7DRP - chains A and E of the 3 polymer chains in the assembly; structure by X-ray diffraction, 2.98 A resolution.

Chain A:
Molecule: ATP-grasp domain-containing protein
From: Plesiocystis pacifica SIR-1
UniProtKB: A6G4D7 (A6G4D7_9DELT); numbering as in UniProt (aligned over 1-314)
Sequence (334 residues; numbered -19 to 314; the number before each row is that of its first residue; numbers below 1 keep their minus sign (Met-19 is residue -19)):
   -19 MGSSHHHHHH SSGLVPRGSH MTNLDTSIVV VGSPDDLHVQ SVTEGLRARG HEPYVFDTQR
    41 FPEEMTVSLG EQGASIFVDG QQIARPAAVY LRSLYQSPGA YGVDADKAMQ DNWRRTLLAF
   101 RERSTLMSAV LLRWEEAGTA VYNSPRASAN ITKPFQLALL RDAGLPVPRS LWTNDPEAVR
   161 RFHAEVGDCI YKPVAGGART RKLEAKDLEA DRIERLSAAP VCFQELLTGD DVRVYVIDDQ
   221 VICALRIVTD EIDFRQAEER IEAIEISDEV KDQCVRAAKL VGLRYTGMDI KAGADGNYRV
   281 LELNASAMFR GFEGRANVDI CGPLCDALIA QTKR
Disordered / not traced: -19 to 2
Construct notes: expression tag (-19 to 0)
Ion coordination: Mg2+ site 1: Asp269, Glu282 (together with ADP); Mg2+ site 2: Glu282, Asn284 (together with ADP)
Residues lining bound ligands: ADP (adenosine-5'-diphosphate): Lys133, Pro148, Ile170, Lys172, Ala178, Thr180, Gln204, Glu205, Leu206, Leu207, Asp211, Asp269, Lys271, Leu281, Glu282
From the paper describing this entry:
  - mutagenesis - R213A: decreased catalytic activity
  - mutagenesis - R101A: unchanged catalytic activity
  - specificity-determining residues: Arg213 (proposed by the authors, not directly observed)
  - mutagenesis - L196A (>64-fold), F203A (>64-fold): decreased catalytic activity with PsnA214-38, Precursor peptide, phospho-mimic (chain E)
  - catalytic residues: Arg213 (proposed by the authors, not directly observed)

Chain E:
Molecule: PsnA214-38, Precursor peptide, phospho-mimic
UniProtKB: A6GH40 (A6GH40_9DELT); residues 1-25 here correspond to UniProt positions 14-38 (UniProt number = residue number + 13)
Sequence (25 residues; numbered 1 to 25; the number before each row is that of its first residue):
     1 LFIEDLGKVT GGKGGPYTTL AIGEE
Disordered / not traced: 9-18
Modified / non-standard residues: Glu24 ((2S)-2-azanyl-6,6-bis(fluoranyl)-5-oxidanylidene-6-phosphono-hexanoic acid; DV9)
From the paper describing this entry:
  - mutagenesis - T18A, T19A: decreased catalytic activity with ATP-grasp domain-containing protein (chain A)

Chain A / chain E interface:
Contacting residue pairs (33):
  Arg72(A) with Gly23(E); Glu24(E), hydrogen bond (side chain-backbone)
  Ser77(A) with Ile22(E)
  Gly79(A) with Ala21(E); Ile22(E)
  Ala80(A) with Ala21(E)
  Tyr81(A) with Ala21(E), hydrophobic; Glu24(E)
  Tyr171(A) with Phe2(E), hydrophobic
  Lys172(A) with Ile3(E)
  Pro173(A) with Ile3(E)
  Gly177(A) with Leu6(E); Leu20(E)
  Ala178(A) with Ile3(E), hydrophobic; Leu6(E), hydrophobic
  Arg181(A) with Asp5(E), salt bridge
  Asp187(A) with Phe2(E)
  Arg192(A) with Phe2(E), hydrogen bond (side chain-backbone)
  Ile193(A) with Phe2(E), hydrophobic
  Arg195(A) with Leu1(E); Phe2(E)
  Leu196(A) with Phe2(E), hydrophobic
  Val201(A) with Phe2(E), hydrophobic; Ile3(E), hydrophobic
  Phe203(A) with Phe2(E), hydrophobic
  Arg213(A) with Glu25(E), salt bridge
  Asn284(A) with Glu25(E)
  Ala285(A) with Glu25(E)
  Ser286(A) with Glu24(E); Glu25(E), hydrogen bond (backbone-backbone)
  Ala287(A) with Glu25(E)
  Met288(A) with Glu24(E); Glu25(E), hydrogen bond (backbone-side chain)
Interface residues without a listed pair, chain A (29 interface residues in all): Gly176, Arg179, Leu183, Ala198, Ala199
The authors on this interface:
  - pairs named by the authors: Phe203(A)-Phe2(E), Arg213(A)-Glu25(E), Asp5(E)-Arg181(A)
  - hot spots on chain A (mutagenesis) - L196A (4-5-fold), F203A (4-5-fold): decreased binding to PsnA214-38, Precursor peptide, phospho-mimic (chain E)
  - hot spots on chain A (mutagenesis) - R72A, R101A, R213A: decreased binding to CP
  - hot spots on chain E (mutagenesis) - F2A: decreased binding to ATP-grasp domain-containing protein (chain A)

Overview:
Chain A and chain E form an interface of 29 and 11 residues respectively; the contacts include 4 hydrogen
bonds and 2 salt bridges. Polar pairs include Arg181(A)-Asp5(E), Arg213(A)-Glu25(E) and Arg72(A)-Glu24(E). The
paper describes contacts between Phe203(A) and Phe2(E), Arg213(A) and Glu25(E) and Asp5(E) and Arg181(A). The
paper reports the catalytic residue Arg213(A); R72A, R101A and R213A of chain A reduce binding to CP; 8
substitutions were tested in all.
Here chain A is ATP-grasp domain-containing protein (Plesiocystis pacifica SIR-1) and chain E is PsnA214-38,
Precursor peptide, phospho-mimic. Entry 7DRP (Structure of ATP-grasp ligase PsnB complexed with phosphomimetic
variant of minimal precursor, Mg, and ADP) was determined by X-ray diffraction together with 7DRM, 7DRN and
7DRO from the same study.
